9G9G - chains T and J of the 12 polymer chains in the assembly; structure by electron microscopy, 3.38 A resolution.

== Chain T ==
Molecule: CTR
Sequence (47 nucleotides; numbered 1 to 47; the number before each row is that of its first residue):
     1 CCCCCAGCGC UUCAGCGUUC UUCGGAAUGU CGCGCAUUGG CAUGGAA
Unresolved in the structure: 1-7, 43-47

== Chain J ==
Protein: CRISPR system Cms protein Csm2
Source organism: Enterococcus italicus DSM 15952
UniProt: E6LHV6 (CSM2_ENTI1); numbering as in UniProt (aligned over 1-140)
Chain sequence (140 residues; row label = number of the first residue in the row):
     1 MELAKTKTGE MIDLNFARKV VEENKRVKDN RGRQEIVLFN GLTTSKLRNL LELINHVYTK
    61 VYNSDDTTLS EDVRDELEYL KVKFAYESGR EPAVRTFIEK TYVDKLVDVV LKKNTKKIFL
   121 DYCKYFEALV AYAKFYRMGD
Unresolved in the structure: 1-2, 138-140

== Chain T / chain J interface ==
Contacting residue pairs (13):
  G9(T) / Tyr-86(J)  phosphate contact
  G9(T) / Arg-90(J)  salt bridge to the phosphate
  C10(T) / Lys-46(J)  salt bridge to the phosphate
  C10(T) / Arg-90(J)  salt bridge to the phosphate
  U11(T) / Thr-43(J)  hydrogen bond to the phosphate
  U11(T) / Thr-44(J)  phosphate contact
  U11(T) / Ser-45(J)  hydrogen bond to the phosphate
  U11(T) / Lys-46(J)  phosphate contact
  U12(T) / Thr-43(J)  phosphate contact
  U12(T) / Thr-44(J)  hydrogen bond to the phosphate
  C13(T) / Thr-44(J)  phosphate contact
  C13(T) / Lys-134(J)  phosphate contact
  A14(T) / Arg-48(J)  hydrogen bond to the base
Interface residues without a listed pair, chain T (8 interface residues in all): C8, G15
Interface residues without a listed pair, chain J (10 interface residues in all): Glu-52, Arg-137

== Overview ==
8 residues of chain T and 10 residues of chain J are in contact; the contacts include 4 hydrogen bonds and 3
salt bridges. Polar pairs include A14(T)/Arg-48(J), U11(T)/Thr-43(J) and U11(T)/Ser-45(J).
Chain T is CTR and chain J is CRISPR system Cms protein Csm2 (Enterococcus italicus DSM 15952); the structure,
CryoEM structure of Enterococcus italicus Csm-crRNA-CTR1 complex (4.3) bound to AMPNPP, was determined by
electron microscopy (same publication as 9G9A, 9G9B, 9G9C, 9G9D, 9G9E, 9G9F and 4 further entries).
